Entry 3BAZ (X-ray diffraction, 2.20 A resolution); this record covers chain A.

[Chain A]
Name: Hydroxyphenylpyruvate reductase
From: Solenostemon scutellarioides
Notes: EC 1.1.1.237
UniProtKB: Q65CJ7 (Q65CJ7_SOLSC); residue numbers follow UniProt; this construct covers 1-313
Chain sequence (333 residues; numbered -19 to 313; the number before each row is that of its first residue; numbers below 1 keep their minus sign (Met-19 is residue -19)):
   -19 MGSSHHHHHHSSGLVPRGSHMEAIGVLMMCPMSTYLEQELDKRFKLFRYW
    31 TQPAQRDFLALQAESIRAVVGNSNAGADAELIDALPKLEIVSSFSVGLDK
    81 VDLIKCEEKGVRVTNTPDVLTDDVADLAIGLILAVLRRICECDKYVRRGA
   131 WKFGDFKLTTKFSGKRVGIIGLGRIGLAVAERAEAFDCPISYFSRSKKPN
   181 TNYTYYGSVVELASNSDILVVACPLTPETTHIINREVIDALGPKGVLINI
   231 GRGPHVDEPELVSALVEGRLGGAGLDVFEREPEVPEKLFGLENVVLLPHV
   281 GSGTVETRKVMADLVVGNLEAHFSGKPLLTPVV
Unresolved in the structure: -19 to 2
Differences from the reference sequence: expression tag (-19 to 0)
Ligand contacts: NADP (NAP; NADP nicotinamide-adenine-dinucleotide phosphate): Val76, Gly77, Leu100, Val104, Gly151, Leu152, Gly153, Arg154, Ile155, Gly156, Phe173, Ser174, Arg175, Ser176, Ala202, Cys203, Pro204, Leu205, Thr209, Ile230, Gly231, Arg232, Asp256, Val257, His279, Gly281, Ser282
Swiss-Prot annotation at these positions:
  - active site: Arg232, Glu261, His279 (Proton donor)
  - binding site (NADP(+)): Leu152 to Ile155, Ser174 to Ser176, Ile230, Asp256

[Overview]
Chain A binds NADP. Curated annotation (UniProt) lists 3 active-site residues and 9 NADP+-binding residues.
Chain A is Hydroxyphenylpyruvate reductase (Solenostemon scutellarioides); the structure, Structure of
hydroxyphenylpyruvate reductase from coleus blumei in complex with NADP+, was determined by X-ray diffraction
(same publication as 3BA1).
